8Q2N - chains C and H of the 10 polymer chains in the assembly; structure by electron microscopy, 2.98 A resolution.

# Chain C
Molecule: CRISPR-associated endonuclease Cas1
Organism: Streptococcus thermophilus DGCC 7710
Notes: EC 3.1.-.-
UniProtKB: G3ECR2 (CAS1_STRTR); numbering as in UniProt (aligned over 1-289)
Amino-acid sequence (302 residues; each row starts with the number of its first residue):
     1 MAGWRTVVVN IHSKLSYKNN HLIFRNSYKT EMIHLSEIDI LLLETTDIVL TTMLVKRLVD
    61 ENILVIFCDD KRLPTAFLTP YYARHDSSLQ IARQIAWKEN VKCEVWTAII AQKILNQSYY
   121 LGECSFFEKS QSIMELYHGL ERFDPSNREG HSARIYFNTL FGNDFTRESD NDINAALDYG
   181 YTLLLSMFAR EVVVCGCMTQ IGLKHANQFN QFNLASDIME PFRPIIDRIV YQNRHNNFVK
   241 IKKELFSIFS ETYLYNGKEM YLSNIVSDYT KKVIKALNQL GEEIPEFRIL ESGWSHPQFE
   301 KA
Disordered / not traced: 290-302
Construct notes: expression tag (290-302)
Swiss-Prot annotation at these positions:
  - binding site (Mn(2+)): Glu149, His205, Glu220

# Chain H
Molecule: Prespacer DNA, chain H
Sequence (26 nucleotides; row label = number of the first residue in the row):
     5 TTTACTACTC GTTCTGGTGT TTCTCG
Metal / ion sites: Mg2+: DT17 (shared with 2 residues of chain A)

# Chain C / chain H interface
Residue-residue contacts (29; chain C residue first):
  Lys71(C) - DC27(H)  base contact
  Lys71(C) - DT28(H)  phosphate contact
  Arg72(C) - DC27(H)  base contact
  Arg167(C) - DC29(H)  phosphate contact
  Arg167(C) - DG30(H)  salt bridge to the phosphate
  Ala175(C) - DT28(H)  base contact
  Asp178(C) - DT28(H)  phosphate contact
  Asp178(C) - DC29(H)  sugar contact
  Tyr179(C) - DC27(H)  hydrogen bond to the phosphate
  Tyr179(C) - DT28(H)  sugar contact
  Tyr181(C) - DG30(H)  phosphate contact
  Thr182(C) - DC27(H)  phosphate contact
  Thr182(C) - DT28(H)  sugar contact
  Leu183(C) - DC27(H)  base contact
  Leu185(C) - DG30(H)  base contact
  Ser186(C) - DC27(H)  hydrogen bond to the base
  His205(C) - DG30(H)  phosphate contact
  Asn207(C) - DG30(H)  base contact
  Phe209(C) - DG30(H)  base contact
  Asn210(C) - DG30(H)  base contact
  Phe212(C) - DG30(H)  base contact
  Ser216(C) - DG30(H)  sugar contact
  Arg223(C) - DG30(H)  salt bridge to the phosphate
  Phe238(C) - DT28(H)  base contact
  Lys242(C) - DT26(H)  salt bridge to the phosphate
  Lys242(C) - DC27(H)  salt bridge to the phosphate
  Lys242(C) - DT28(H)  base contact
  Phe246(C) - DC27(H)  phosphate contact
  Phe249(C) - DC27(H)  base contact
Interface residues without a listed pair, chain C (23 interface residues in all): Asp70

# Overview
The interface between chain C and chain H involves 23 residues on one side and 5 on the other, with 2 hydrogen
bonds and 4 salt bridges. Among the polar pairs are Ser186(C)-DC27(H), Tyr179(C)-DC27(H) and
Arg167(C)-DG30(H).
Here chain C is CRISPR-associated endonuclease Cas1 (Streptococcus thermophilus DGCC 7710) and chain H is
Prespacer DNA, chain H. Entry 8Q2N (Cas1-Cas2 CRISPR integrase bound to prespacer and target DNA,
Streptococcus thermophilus DGCC 7710 CRISPR3 system) was determined by electron microscopy.
